8ZHA - chain A; structure by X-ray diffraction, 1.95 A resolution.

== Chain A ==
Name: Integrase
Source organism: Human immunodeficiency virus type 1 (NEW YORK-5 ISOLATE)
Notes: EC 2.7.7.-, 3.1.-.-; engineered mutation(s): F185H
UniProt: P12497 (POL_HV1N5); residues 50-212 here correspond to UniProt positions 1197-1359 (UniProt number = residue number + 1147)
Sequence (166 residues; numbered 47 to 212; the number before each row is that of its first residue):
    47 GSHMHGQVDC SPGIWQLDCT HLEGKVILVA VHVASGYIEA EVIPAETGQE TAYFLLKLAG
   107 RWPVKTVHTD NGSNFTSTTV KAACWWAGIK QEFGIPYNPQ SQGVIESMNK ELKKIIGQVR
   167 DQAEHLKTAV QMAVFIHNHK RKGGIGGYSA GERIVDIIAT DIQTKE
Disordered / not traced: 47-55, 146-152, 189-192, 210-212
Sequence notes: expression tag (47-49); conflict His185 (Phe1332 in P12497)
Modified / non-standard residues: Cys56 (S-dimethylarsinoyl-cysteine; CAF); Cys65 (S-dimethylarsinoyl-cysteine; CAF); Cys130 (S-dimethylarsinoyl-cysteine; CAF)
Small-molecule neighbours: A1L1W ((2S)-2-[7-(cycloheptylcarbamoyl)-4',5-dimethyl-spiro[1,2-dihydroindene-3,1'-cyclohexane]-4-yl]-2-[(2-methylpropan-2-yl)oxy]ethanoic acid): Gln95, Ala98, Tyr99, Leu102, Thr124, Thr125, Ala128, Ala129, Trp132, Gln168, Ala169, Glu170, His171, Thr174, Met178
UniProt features mapped onto this chain:
  - binding site (Mg(2+)): Asp64, Asp116, Glu152

== In short ==
Bound to chain A: compound A1L1W. From UniProt: 3 Mg2+-binding residues.
Chain A is Integrase (Human immunodeficiency virus type 1 (NEW YORK-5 ISOLATE)); the structure, HIV-1
integrase core domain in complex with compound 15, was determined by X-ray diffraction, deposited together
with 8ZH4.
